PDB entry 2GTI | X-ray diffraction, 2.15 A resolution | chain A

== Chain A ==
Molecule: Replicase polyprotein 1ab
From: Murine hepatitis virus
Notes: fragment: p35(residues 1-369)
UniProt: P16342 (R1AB_CVMA5); residues 1-369 here correspond to UniProt positions 6504-6872 (UniProt number = residue number + 6503)
Sequence (370 residues; each row starts with the number of its first residue; numbering starts at 0):
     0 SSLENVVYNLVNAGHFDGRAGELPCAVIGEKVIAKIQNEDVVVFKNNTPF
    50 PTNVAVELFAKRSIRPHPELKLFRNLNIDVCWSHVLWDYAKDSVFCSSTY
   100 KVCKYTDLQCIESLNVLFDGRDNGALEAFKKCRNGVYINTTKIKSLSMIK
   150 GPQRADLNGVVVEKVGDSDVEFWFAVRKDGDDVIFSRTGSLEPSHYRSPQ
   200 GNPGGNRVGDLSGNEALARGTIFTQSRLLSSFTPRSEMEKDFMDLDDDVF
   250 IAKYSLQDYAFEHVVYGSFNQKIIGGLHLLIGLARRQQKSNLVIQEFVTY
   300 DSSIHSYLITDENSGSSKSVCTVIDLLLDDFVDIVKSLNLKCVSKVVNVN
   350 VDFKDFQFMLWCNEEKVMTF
Unresolved in the structure: 195-216
Disulfide bonds: Cys109 forms a disulfide with the same residue of a neighbouring copy of this chain
Modified residues: Mse147, Mse237, Mse242, Mse358, Mse367 (selenomethionine; parent Met)
Differences from the reference sequence: cloning artifact (0); modified residue (147, 237, 242, 358, 367); engineered mutation Leu307 (Phe6810 in P16342)
What the authors report for this chain:
  - self-association interface (contacts with another copy of this molecule); pairs are residue here / residue on that copy: Cys109-Cys109 (disulfide)
  - catalytic residues: His262, His277, Lys317
  - mutagenesis - H262S (10-fold), H277S (10-fold), K317S (10-fold): decreased catalytic activity on 5'-FAM-dC-rU-dA-dA-3'-TAMRA
  - mutagenesis - H262S, H277S, K317S: increased expression

== Summary ==
The paper reports catalytic residues His262, His277 and Lys317; H262S, H277S and K317S reduce catalytic
activity on 5'-FAM-dC-rU-dA-dA-3'-TAMRA.
Chain A is Replicase polyprotein 1ab (Murine hepatitis virus); the structure, mutation of MHV coronavirus
non-structural protein nsp15 (F307L), was determined by X-ray diffraction together with 2GTH from the same
study.
